PDB entry 7SX3 | electron microscopy, 3.10 A resolution | chains A and E of the 5 polymer chains in the assembly

[Chain A]
Protein: Sodium leak channel non-selective protein, Enhanced green fluorescent protein
From: Homo sapiens
Reference sequence: chimeric construct of Q8IZF0, A0A7G8ZY66: residues 1-1738 from Q8IZF0 (NALCN_HUMAN) positions 1-1738 (same numbers); residues 1760-2000 from A0A7G8ZY66 positions 1-241 (UniProt number = residue number - 1759)
Chain sequence (2042 residues; row label = number of the first residue in the row):
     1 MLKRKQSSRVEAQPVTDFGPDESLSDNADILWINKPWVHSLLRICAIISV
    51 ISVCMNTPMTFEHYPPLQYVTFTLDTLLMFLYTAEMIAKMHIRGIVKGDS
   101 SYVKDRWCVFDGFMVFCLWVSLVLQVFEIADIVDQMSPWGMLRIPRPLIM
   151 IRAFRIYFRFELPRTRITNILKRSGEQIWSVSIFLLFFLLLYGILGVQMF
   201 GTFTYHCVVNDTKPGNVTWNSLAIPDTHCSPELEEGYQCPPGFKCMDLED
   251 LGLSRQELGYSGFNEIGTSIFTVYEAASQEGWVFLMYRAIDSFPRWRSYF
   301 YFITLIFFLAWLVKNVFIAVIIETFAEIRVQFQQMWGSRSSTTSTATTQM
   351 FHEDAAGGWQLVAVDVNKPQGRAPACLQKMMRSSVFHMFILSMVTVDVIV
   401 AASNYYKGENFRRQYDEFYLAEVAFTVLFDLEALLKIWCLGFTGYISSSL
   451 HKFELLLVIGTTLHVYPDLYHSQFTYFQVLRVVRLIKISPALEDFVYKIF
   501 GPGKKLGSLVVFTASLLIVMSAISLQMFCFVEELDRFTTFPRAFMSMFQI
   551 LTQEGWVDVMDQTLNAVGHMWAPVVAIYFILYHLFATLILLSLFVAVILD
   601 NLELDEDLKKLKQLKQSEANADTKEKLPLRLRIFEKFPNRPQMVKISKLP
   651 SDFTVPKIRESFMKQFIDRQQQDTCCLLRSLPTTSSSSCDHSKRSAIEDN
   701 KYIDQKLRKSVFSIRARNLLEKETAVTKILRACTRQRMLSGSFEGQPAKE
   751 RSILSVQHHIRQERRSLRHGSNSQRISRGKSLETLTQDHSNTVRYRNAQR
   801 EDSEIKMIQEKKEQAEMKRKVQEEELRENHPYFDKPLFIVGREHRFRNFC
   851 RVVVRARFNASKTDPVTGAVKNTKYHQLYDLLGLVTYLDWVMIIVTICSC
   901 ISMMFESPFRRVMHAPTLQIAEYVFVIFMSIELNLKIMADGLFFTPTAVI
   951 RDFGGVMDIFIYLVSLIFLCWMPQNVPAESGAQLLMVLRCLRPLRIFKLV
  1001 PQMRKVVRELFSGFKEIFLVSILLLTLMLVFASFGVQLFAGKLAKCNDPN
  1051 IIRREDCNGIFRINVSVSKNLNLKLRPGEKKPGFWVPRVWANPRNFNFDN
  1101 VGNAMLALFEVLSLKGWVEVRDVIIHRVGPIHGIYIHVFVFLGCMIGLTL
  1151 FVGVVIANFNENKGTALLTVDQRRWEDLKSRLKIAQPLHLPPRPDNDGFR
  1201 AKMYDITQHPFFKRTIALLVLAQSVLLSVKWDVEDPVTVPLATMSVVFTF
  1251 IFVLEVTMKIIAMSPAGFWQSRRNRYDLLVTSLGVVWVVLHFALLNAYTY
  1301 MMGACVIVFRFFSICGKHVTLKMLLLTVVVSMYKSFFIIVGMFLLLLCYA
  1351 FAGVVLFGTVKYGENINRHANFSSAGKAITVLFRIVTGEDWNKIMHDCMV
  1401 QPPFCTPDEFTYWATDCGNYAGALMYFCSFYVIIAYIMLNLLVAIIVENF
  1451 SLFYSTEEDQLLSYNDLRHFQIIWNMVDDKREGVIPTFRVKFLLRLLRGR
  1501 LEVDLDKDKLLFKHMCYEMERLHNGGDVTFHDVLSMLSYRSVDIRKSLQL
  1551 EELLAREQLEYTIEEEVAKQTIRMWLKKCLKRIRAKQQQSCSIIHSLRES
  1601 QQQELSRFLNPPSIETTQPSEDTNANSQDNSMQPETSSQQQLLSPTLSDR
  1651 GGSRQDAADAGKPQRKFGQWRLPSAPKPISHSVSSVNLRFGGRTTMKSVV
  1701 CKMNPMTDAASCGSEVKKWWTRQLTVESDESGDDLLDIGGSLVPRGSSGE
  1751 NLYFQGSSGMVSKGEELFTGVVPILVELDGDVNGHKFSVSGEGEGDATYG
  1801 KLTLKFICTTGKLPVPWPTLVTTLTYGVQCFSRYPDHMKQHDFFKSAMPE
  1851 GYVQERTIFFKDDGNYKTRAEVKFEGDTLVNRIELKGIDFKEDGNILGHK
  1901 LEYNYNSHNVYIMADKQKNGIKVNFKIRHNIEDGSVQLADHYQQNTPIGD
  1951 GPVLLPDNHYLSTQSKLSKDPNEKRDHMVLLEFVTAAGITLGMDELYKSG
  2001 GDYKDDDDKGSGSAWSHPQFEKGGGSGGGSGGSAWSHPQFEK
Not modelled in the structure: 1-32, 92-106, 336-346, 365-374, 618-627, 670-710, 741-816, 859-875, 1599-2042
Construct notes: linker (1739-1759); conflict Lys1966 (Ala207 in A0A7G8ZY66); expression tag (2001-2042)
Modified residues: Tyr287 (O-sulfo-L-tyrosine; TYS)
Disulfide bonds: Cys207-Cys239, Cys229-Cys245, Cys1046-Cys1057, Cys1405-Cys1417
Covalently attached groups: N-acetylglucosamine (NAG) linked to Asn1064
Ligand contacts:
  - N-acetylglucosamine (NAG; 2-acetamido-2-deoxy-beta-D-glucopyranose): Asn210, Asp211, Pro241, Gly242
  - phosphatidylethanolamine (PEV; (1S)-2-{[(2-aminoethoxy)(hydroxy)phosphoryl]oxy}-1-[(palmitoyloxy)methyl]ethyl stearate), molecule 1: Ile399, Ser403, Tyr405, Leu1029, Asn1100, Val1101, Gly1102
  - phosphatidylethanolamine (PEV), molecule 2: Leu881, Ile897, Val1000, Gln1002, Tyr1333, Phe1336, Phe1337, Val1340, Phe1343, Leu1344
  - phosphatidylethanolamine (PEV), molecule 3: Arg951, Asp952, Phe953, Gly954, Leu994, Phe997, Lys998, Arg1004, Val1007, Arg1008, Leu1010, Phe1011, Leu1345, Ile1433
  - phosphatidylethanolamine (PEV), molecule 4: Glu979, Leu1025, Met1028, Gly1102, Met1105, Leu1106, Phe1109, Tyr1420, Ala1421, Leu1424, Met1425, Cys1428, Ser1429, Val1432

[Chain E]
Protein: Protein unc-80 homolog
From: Homo sapiens
Reference sequence: Q8N2C7 (UNC80_HUMAN); residue numbers follow UniProt; this construct covers 1-3258
Chain sequence (3283 residues; each row starts with the number of its first residue):
     1 MVKRKSSEGQEQDGGRGIPLPIQTFLWRQTSAFLRPKLGKQYEASCVSFE
    51 RVLVENKLHGLSPALSEAIQSISRWELVQAALPHVLHCTATLLSNRNKLG
   101 HQDKLGVAETKLLHTLHWMLLEAPQDCNNERFGGTDRGSSWGGSSSAFIH
   151 QVENQGSPGQPCQSSSNDEEENNRRKIFQNSMATVELFVFLFAPLVHRIK
   201 ESDLTFRLASGLVIWQPMWEHRQPGVSGFTALVKPIRNIITAKRSSPINS
   251 QSRTCESPNQDARHLEGLQVVCETFQSDSISPKATISGCHRGNSFDGSLS
   301 SQTSQERGPSHSRASLVIPPCQRSRYATYFDVAVLRCLLQPHWSEEGTQW
   351 SLMYYLQRLRHMLEEKPEKPPEPDIPLLPRPRSSSMVAAAPSLVNTHKTQ
   401 DLTMKCNEEEKSLSSEAFSKVSLTNLRRSAVPDLSSDLGMNIFKKFKSRK
   451 EDRERKGSIPFHHTGKRRPRRMGVPFLLHEDHLDVSPTRSTFSFGSFSGL
   501 GEDRRGIEKGGWQTTILGKLTRRGSSDAATEMESLSARHSHSHHTLVSDL
   551 PDPSNSHGENTVKEVRSQISTITVATFNTTLASFNVGYADFFNEHMRKLC
   601 NQVPIPEMPHEPLACANLPRSLTDSCINYSYLEDTEHIDGTNNFVHKNGM
   651 LDLSVVLKAVYLVLNHDISSRICDVALNIVECLLQLGVVPCVEKNRKKSE
   701 NKENETLEKRPSEGAFQFKGVSGSSTCGFGGPAVSGAGDGGGEEGGGGDG
   751 GGGGGDGGGGGGGGGGPYEKNDKNQEKDESTPVSNHRLALTMLIKIVKSL
   801 GCAYGCGEGHRGLSGDRLRHQVFRENAQNCLTKLYKLDKMQFRQTMRDYV
   851 NKDSLNNVVDFLHALLGFCMEPVTDNKAGFGNNFTTVDNKSTAQNVEGII
   901 VSAMFKSLITRCASTTHELHSPENLGLYCDIRQLVQFIKEAHGNVFRRVA
   951 LSALLDSAEKLAPGKKVEENEQESKPAGSKRSEAGSIVDKGQVSSAPEEC
  1001 RSFMSGRPSQTPEHDEQMQGANLGRKDFWRKMFKSQSAASDTSSQSEQDT
  1051 SECTTAHSGTTSDRRARSRSRRISLRKKLKLPIGKRNWLKRSSLSGLADG
  1101 VEDLLDISSVDRLSFIRQSSKVKFTSAVKLSEGGPGSGMENGRDEEENFF
  1151 KRLGCHSFDDHLSPNQDGGKSKNVVNLGAIRQGMKRFQFLLNCCEPGTIP
  1201 DASILAAALDLEAPVVARAALFLECARFVHRCNRGNWPEWMKGHHVNITK
  1251 KGLSRGRSPIVGNKRNQKLQWNAAKLFYQWGDAIGVRLNELCHGESESPA
  1301 NLLGLIYDEETKRRLRKEDEEEDFLDDSTVNPSKCGCPFALKMAACQLLL
  1351 EITTFLRETFSCLPRPRTEPLVDLESCRLRLDPELDRHRYERKISFAGVL
  1401 DENEDSKDSLHSSSHTLKSDAGVEEKKEGSPWSASEPSIEPEGMSNAGAE
  1451 ENYHRNMSWLHVMILLCNQQSFICTHVDYCHPHCYLHHSRSCARLVRAIK
  1501 LLYGDSVDSLRESSNISSVALRGKKQKECSDKSCLRTPSLKKRVSDANLE
  1551 GKKDSGMLKYIRLQVMSLSPAPLSLLIKAAPILTEEMYGDIQPAAWELLL
  1601 SMDEHMAGAAAAMFLLCAVKVPEAVSDMLMSEFHHPETVQRLNAVLKFHT
  1651 LWRFRYQVWPRMEEGAQQIFKIPPPSINFTLPSPVLGMPSVPMFDPPWVP
  1701 QCSGSVQDPINEDQSKSFSARAVSRSHQRAEHILKNLQQEEEKKRLGREA
  1751 SLITAIPITQEACYEPTCTPNSEPEEEVEEVTNLASRRLSVSPSCTSSTS
  1801 HRNYSFRRGSVWSVRSAVSAEDEEHTTEHTPNHHVPQPPQAVFPACICAA
  1851 VLPIVHLMEDGEVREDGVAVSAVAQQVLWNCLIEDPSTVLRHFLEKLTIS
  1901 NRQDELMYMLRKLLLNIGDFPAQTSHILFNYLVGLIMYFVRTPCEWGMDA
  1951 ISATLTFLWEVVGYVEGLFFKDLKQTMKKEQCEVKLLVTASMPGTKTLVV
  2001 HGQNECDIPTQLPVHEDTQFEALLKECLEFFNIPESQSTHYFLMDKRWNL
  2051 IHYNKTYVRDIYPFRRSVSPQLNLVHMHPEKGQELIQKQVFTRKLEEVGR
  2101 VLFLISLTQKIPTAHKQSHVSMLQEDLLRLPSFPRSAIDAEFSLFSDPQA
  2151 GKELFGLDTLQKSLWIQLLEEMFLGMPSEFPWGDEIMLFLNVFNGALILH
  2201 PEDSALLRQYAATVINTAVHFNHLFSLSGYQWILPTMLQVYSDYESNPQL
  2251 RQAIEFACHQFYILHRKPFVLQLFASVAPLLEFPDAANNGPSKGVSAQCL
  2301 FDLLQSLEGETTDILDILELVKAEKPLKSLDFCYGNEDLTFSISEAIKLC
  2351 VTVVAYAPESFRSLQMLMVLEALVPCYLQKLKRQTSQVETVPAAREEIAA
  2401 TAALATSLQALLYSVEVLTRPMTAPQMSRCDQGHKGTTTANHTMSSGVNT
  2451 RYQEQGAKLHFIRENLHLLEEGQGIPREELDERIAREEFRRPRESLLNIC
  2501 TEFYKHCGPRLKILQNLAGEPRVIALELLDVKSHMRLAEIAHSLLKLAPY
  2551 DTQTMESRGLRRYIMEMLPITDWTAEAVRPALILILKRLDRMFNKIHKMP
  2601 TLRRQVEWEPASNLIEGVCLTLQRQPIISFLPHLRSLINVCVNLVMGVVG
  2651 PSSVADGLPLLHLSPYLSPPLPFSTAVVRLVALQIQALKEDFPLSHVISP
  2701 FTNQERREGMLLNLLIPFVLTVGSGSKDSPWLEQPEVQLLLQTVINVLLP
  2751 PRIISTSRSKNFMLESSPAHCSTPGDAGKDLRREGLAESTSQAAYLALKV
  2801 ILVCFERQLGSQWYWLSLQVKEMALRKVGGLALWDFLDFIVRTRIPIFVL
  2851 LRPFIQCKLLAQPAENHEELSARQHIADQLERRFIPRPLCKSSLIAEFNS
  2901 ELKILKEAVHSGSAYQGKTSISTVGTSTSAYRLSLATMSRSNTGTGTVWE
  2951 QDSEPSQQASQDTLSRTDEEDEENDSISMPSVVSEQEAYLLSAIGRRRFS
  3001 SHVSSMSVPQAEVGMLPSQSEPNVLDDSQGLAAEGSLSRVASIQSEPGQQ
  3051 NLLVQQPLGRKRGLRQLRRPLLSRQKTQTEPRNRQGARLSTTRRSIQPKT
  3101 KPSADQKRSVTFIEAQPEPAAAPTDALPATGQLQGCSPAPSRKPEAMDEP
  3151 VLTSSPAIVVADLHSVSPKQSENFPTEEGEKEEDTEAQGATAHSPLSAQL
  3201 SDPDDFTGLETSSLLQHGDTVLHISEENGMENPLLSSQFTFTPTELGKTD
  3251 AVLDESHVGGSGGSDYKDDDDKGNSDYKDDDDK
Not modelled in the structure: 1-18, 35-40, 56-74, 98-106, 122-180, 203-211, 234-327, 366-652, 692-781, 804-817, 869-894, 958-1173, 1241-1266, 1294-1336, 1363-1451, 1474-1480, 1505-1553, 1703-1735, 1767-1837, 2284-2292, 2335-2337, 2423-2478, 2519-2523, 2647-2666, 2724-2729, 2752-2785, 2910-3283
Construct notes: expression tag (3259-3283)

[How chain A and chain E interact]
Contacting residue pairs - 65 pairs, chain A then chain E:
  Met643(A) - Cys2333(E)  hydrophobic
  Ile646(A) - Thr2352(E)
  Lys648(A) - Ser2414(E)
  Leu649(A) - Ala2410(E)
  Leu649(A) - Ser2414(E)
  Pro650(A) - Ala2410(E)
  Pro650(A) - Tyr2413(E)  hydrophobic
  Phe653(A) - Lys2348(E)
  Phe653(A) - Val2351(E)  hydrophobic
  Phe653(A) - Thr2352(E)
  Phe653(A) - Ala2410(E)  hydrophobic
  Pro656(A) - Glu2345(E)
  Pro656(A) - Lys2348(E)
  Pro656(A) - Leu2349(E)  hydrophobic
  Pro656(A) - Thr2352(E)
  Lys657(A) - Cys2333(E)
  Lys657(A) - Tyr2334(E)  hydrogen bond (backbone-side chain)
  Ile658(A) - Lys2267(E)
  Arg659(A) - Asp2331(E)  salt bridge
  Glu660(A) - Tyr2356(E)  hydrogen bond
  Phe662(A) - Ser2226(E)
  Phe662(A) - Leu2227(E)
  Phe662(A) - Pro2268(E)  hydrophobic
  Phe662(A) - Leu2271(E)  hydrophobic
  Phe662(A) - Gln2272(E)
  Met663(A) - Val2353(E)  hydrophobic
  Met663(A) - Tyr2356(E)  hydrophobic
  Gln665(A) - Leu2227(E)  hydrogen bond (side chain-backbone)
  Gln665(A) - Ser2228(E)
  Phe666(A) - Leu2271(E)
  Phe666(A) - Ala2275(E)  hydrophobic
  Phe666(A) - Arg2362(E)  hydrogen bond (backbone-side chain)
  Ile667(A) - Tyr2356(E)  hydrophobic
  Ile667(A) - Ala2357(E)  hydrophobic
  Arg669(A) - Leu2227(E)  hydrogen bond (side chain-backbone)
  Arg669(A) - Ser2228(E)
  Arg669(A) - Gln2231(E)
  Ser713(A) - Asp2243(E)  hydrogen bond (side chain-backbone)
  Ser713(A) - Tyr2244(E)
  Ser713(A) - Ser2246(E)
  Ala716(A) - Tyr2244(E)  hydrogen bond (backbone-side chain)
  Arg717(A) - Glu2202(E)  salt bridge
  Lys722(A) - Ile2198(E)
  Lys722(A) - Leu2199(E)  hydrogen bond (side chain-backbone)
  Glu723(A) - Phe2142(E)
  Ala725(A) - Ile2198(E)  hydrophobic
  Val726(A) - Ile2138(E)  hydrophobic
  Val726(A) - Phe2142(E)  hydrophobic
  Val726(A) - Leu2199(E)  hydrophobic
  Ile729(A) - Asn2191(E)
  Leu730(A) - Arg2135(E)
  Cys733(A) - Pro2134(E)  hydrophobic
  Cys733(A) - Leu2188(E)
  Cys733(A) - Asn2191(E)
  Gln736(A) - Asp2184(E)
  Gln736(A) - Met2187(E)
  Arg737(A) - Leu2128(E)  hydrogen bond (side chain-backbone)
  Arg737(A) - Leu2130(E)  hydrogen bond (side chain-backbone)
  Arg737(A) - Pro2131(E)
  Arg737(A) - Leu2188(E)
  Val821(A) - Glu2179(E)
  Ile1594(A) - Cys2006(E)  hydrophobic
  Arg1598(A) - Asn2004(E)
  Arg1598(A) - Glu2005(E)
  Arg1598(A) - Asp2007(E)  salt bridge
Also at the interface, not in a pair above, chain A (42 interface residues in all): Asn639, Val644, Val655, Lys664, Val711, Arg715, Leu719, Ala732, Tyr1561, Cys1591
Also at the interface, not in a pair above, chain E (59 interface residues in all): Lys1979, Arg2129, Asp2139, Phe2145, Ser2146, Glu2185, Asn2194, Glu2245, Phe2332, Ala2355, Ser2360, Met2366, Ser2407
From the paper, about this interface:
  - interface residues, chain A: Pro638(A), Glu660(A), Arg717(A), Asn718(A)

[Overview]
The interface between chain A and chain E involves 42 residues on one side and 59 on the other, with 10
hydrogen bonds and 3 salt bridges. Among the polar pairs are Arg659(A)-Asp2331(E), Arg717(A)-Glu2202(E) and
Arg1598(A)-Asp2007(E). Chain A binds N-acetylglucosamine and 4 copies of phosphatidylethanolamine. The paper
reports interface residues Pro638(A), Glu660(A) and Arg717(A) among others.
Here chain A is Sodium leak channel non-selective protein, Enhanced green fluorescent protein and chain E is
Protein unc-80 homolog, both from Homo sapiens. Entry 7SX3 (Human NALCN-FAM155A-UNC79-UNC80 channelosome with
CaM bound, conformation 1/2) was determined by electron microscopy together with 7SX4 from the same study.
